Entry 7WTO (electron microscopy, 3.50 A resolution); this record covers chains C2 and SX of the 16 polymer chains in the assembly.

Chain C2:
Molecule: 18S rRNA
From: Saccharomyces cerevisiae
Sequence (1800 nucleotides; each row starts with the number of its first residue):
     1 UAUCUGGUUG AUCCUGCCAG UAGUCAUAUG CUUGUCUCAA AGAUUAAGCC AUGCAUGUCU
    61 AAGUAUAAGC AAUUUAUACA GUGAAACUGC GAAUGGCUCA UUAAAUCAGU UAUCGUUUAU
   121 UUGAUAGUUC CUUUACUACA UGGUAUAACU GUGGUAAUUC UAGAGCUAAU ACAUGCUUAA
   181 AAUCUCGACC CUUUGGAAGA GAUGUAUUUA UUAGAUAAAA AAUCAAUGUC UUCGGACUCU
   241 UUGAUGAUUC AUAAUAACUU UUCGAAUCGC AUGGCCUUGU GCUGGCGAUG GUUCAUUCAA
   301 AUUUCUGCCC UAUCAACUUU CGAUGGUAGG AUAGUGGCCU ACCAUGGUUU CAACGGGUAA
   361 CGGGGAAUAA GGGUUCGAUU CCGGAGAGGG AGCCUGAGAA ACGGCUACCA CAUCCAAGGA
   421 AGGCAGCAGG CGCGCAAAUU ACCCAAUCCU AAUUCAGGGA GGUAGUGACA AUAAAUAACG
   481 AUACAGGGCC CAUUCGGGUC UUGUAAUUGG AAUGAGUACA AUGUAAAUAC CUUAACGAGG
   541 AACAAUUGGA GGGCAAGUCU GGUGCCAGCA GCCGCGGUAA UUCCAGCUCC AAUAGCGUAU
   601 AUUAAAGUUG UUGCAGUUAA AAAGCUCGUA GUUGAACUUU GGGCCCGGUU GGCCGGUCCG
   661 AUUUUUUCGU GUACUGGAUU UCCAACGGGG CCUUUCCUUC UGGCUAACCU UGAGUCCUUG
   721 UGGCUCUUGG CGAACCAGGA CUUUUACUUU GAAAAAAUUA GAGUGUUCAA AGCAGGCGUA
   781 UUGCUCGAAU AUAUUAGCAU GGAAUAAUAG AAUAGGACGU UUGGUUCUAU UUUGUUGGUU
   841 UCUAGGACCA UCGUAAUGAU UAAUAGGGAC GGUCGGGGGC AUCAGUAUUC AAUUGUCAGA
   901 GGUGAAAUUC UUGGAUUUAU UGAAGACUAA CUACUGCGAA AGCAUUUGCC AAGGACGUUU
   961 UCAUUAAUCA AGAACGAAAG UUAGGGGAUC GAAGAUGAUC AGAUACCGUC GUAGUCUUAA
  1021 CCAUAAACUA UGCCGACUAG GGAUCGGGUG GUGUUUUUUU AAUGACCCAC UCGGCACCUU
  1081 ACGAGAAAUC AAAGUCUUUG GGUUCUGGGG GGAGUAUGGU CGCAAGGCUG AAACUUAAAG
  1141 GAAUUGACGG AAGGGCACCA CCAGGAGUGG AGCCUGCGGC UUAAUUUGAC UCAACACGGG
  1201 GAAACUCACC AGGUCCAGAC ACAAUAAGGA UUGACAGAUU GAGAGCUCUU UCUUGAUUUU
  1261 GUGGGUGGUG GUGCAUGGCC GUUCUUAGUU GGUGGAGUGA UUUGUCUGCU UAAUUGCGAU
  1321 AACGAACGAG ACCUUAACCU ACUAAAUAGU GGUGCUAGCA UUUGCUGGUU AUCCACUUCU
  1381 UAGAGGGACU AUCGGUUUCA AGCCGAUGGA AGUUUGAGGC AAUAACAGGU CUGUGAUGCC
  1441 CUUAGACGUU CUGGGCCGCA CGCGCGCUAC ACUGACGGAG CCAGCGAGUC UAACCUUGGC
  1501 CGAGAGGUCU UGGUAAUCUU GUGAAACUCC GUCGUGCUGG GGAUAGAGCA UUGUAAUUAU
  1561 UGCUCUUCAA CGAGGAAUUC CUAGUAAGCG CAAGUCAUCA GCUUGCGUUG AUUACGUCCC
  1621 UGCCCUUUGU ACACACCGCC CGUCGCUAGU ACCGAUUGAA UGGCUUAGUG AGGCCUCAGG
  1681 AUCUGCUUAG AGAAGGGGGC AACUCCAUCU CAGAGCGGAG AAUUUGGACA AACUUGGUCA
  1741 UUUAGAGGAA CUAAAAGUCG UAACAAGGUU UCCGUAGGUG AACCUGCGGA AGGAUCAUUA
Disordered / not traced: 73-75, 133-135, 489-498, 651-683, 707-732, 1147-1634, 1639-1643, 1687-1711, 1759-1765

Chain SX:
Protein: 40S ribosomal protein S23-A
From: Saccharomyces cerevisiae
Reference sequence: P0CX29 (RS23A_YEAST); residue numbers follow UniProt; this construct covers 1-145
Amino-acid sequence (145 residues; each row starts with the number of its first residue):
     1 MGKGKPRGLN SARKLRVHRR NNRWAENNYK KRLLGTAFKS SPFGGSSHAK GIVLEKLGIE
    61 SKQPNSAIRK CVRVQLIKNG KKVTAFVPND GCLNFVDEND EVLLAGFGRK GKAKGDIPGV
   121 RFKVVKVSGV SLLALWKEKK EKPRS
Disordered / not traced: 1
UniProt features mapped onto this chain:
  - modified residue: Pro64 (3,4-dihydroxyproline)
  - cross-link: Lys56 (Glycyl lysine isopeptide (Lys-Gly) (interchain with G-Cter in ubiquitin))
  - mutagenesis: Pro64 (P64A: Lethal mutation), Asn65 (N65A: Lethal mutation)

Chain C2 / chain SX interface:
Contacting residue pairs - 88 pairs, chain C2 then chain SX:
  A19(C2) - Arg109(SX)  sugar contact
  A28(C2) - His48(SX)  hydrogen bond to the base
  U29(C2) - Val125(SX)  sugar contact
  U29(C2) - Lys126(SX)  hydrogen bond to the phosphate
  G30(C2) - Lys126(SX)  salt bridge to the phosphate
  G30(C2) - Ser131(SX)  phosphate contact
  C31(C2) - Ala134(SX)  sugar contact
  C31(C2) - Lys139(SX)  hydrogen bond to the phosphate
  C31(C2) - Lys140(SX)  salt bridge to the phosphate
  U32(C2) - Lys139(SX)  salt bridge to the phosphate
  C310(C2) - Arg20(SX)  phosphate contact
  C310(C2) - Trp24(SX)  hydrogen bond to the phosphate
  C310(C2) - Tyr29(SX)  sugar contact
  U311(C2) - Arg20(SX)  salt bridge to the phosphate
  U311(C2) - Trp24(SX)  hydrogen bond to the phosphate
  C351(C2) - Arg13(SX)  hydrogen bond to the sugar
  A359(C2) - Phe38(SX)  sugar contact
  A359(C2) - Lys39(SX)  base contact
  U375(C2) - Arg32(SX)  salt bridge to the phosphate
  G434(C2) - Lys78(SX)  phosphate contact
  C435(C2) - Ser46(SX)  base contact
  C435(C2) - His48(SX)  sugar contact
  C435(C2) - Ala49(SX)  phosphate contact
  C435(C2) - Lys50(SX)  hydrogen bond to the phosphate
  G564(C2) - Asn65(SX)  base contact
  C565(C2) - Asn65(SX)  sugar contact
  A579(C2) - Lys62(SX)  base contact
  A580(C2) - Asn65(SX)  phosphate contact
  U581(C2) - Lys62(SX)  base contact
  U581(C2) - Arg69(SX)  hydrogen bond to the sugar
  U581(C2) - Asp116(SX)  base contact
  U582(C2) - Arg69(SX)  salt bridge to the phosphate
  C583(C2) - Ala67(SX)  phosphate contact
  A585(C2) - Trp136(SX)  phosphate contact
  U598(C2) - Lys123(SX)  hydrogen bond to the sugar
  A599(C2) - Ser47(SX)  hydrogen bond to the sugar
  A599(C2) - Ala105(SX)  sugar contact
  A599(C2) - Gly106(SX)  hydrogen bond to the sugar
  A599(C2) - Phe107(SX)  phosphate contact
  A599(C2) - Gly108(SX)  phosphate contact
  U600(C2) - Ser47(SX)  sugar contact
  U600(C2) - Gly108(SX)  phosphate contact
  U600(C2) - Lys110(SX)  phosphate contact
  A601(C2) - Lys110(SX)  salt bridge to the phosphate
  U602(C2) - Asn28(SX)  phosphate contact
  U602(C2) - Arg32(SX)  salt bridge to the phosphate
  U602(C2) - Lys110(SX)  salt bridge to the phosphate
  U609(C2) - Arg19(SX)  base contact
  U609(C2) - Asn22(SX)  base contact
  U609(C2) - Arg23(SX)  hydrogen bond to the sugar
  U609(C2) - Ala25(SX)  base contact
  U609(C2) - Glu26(SX)  hydrogen bond to the base
  G610(C2) - Lys5(SX)  phosphate contact
  G610(C2) - Arg19(SX)  base contact
  G610(C2) - Asn22(SX)  base contact
  U611(C2) - Lys5(SX)  salt bridge to the phosphate
  U611(C2) - Arg19(SX)  salt bridge to the phosphate
  U612(C2) - Lys5(SX)  salt bridge to the phosphate
  C614(C2) - Lys3(SX)  salt bridge to the phosphate
  C614(C2) - Lys5(SX)  salt bridge to the phosphate
  U632(C2) - Asn10(SX)  sugar contact
  U632(C2) - Ser11(SX)  sugar contact
  U633(C2) - Gly8(SX)  phosphate contact
  U633(C2) - Leu9(SX)  hydrogen bond to the phosphate
  U633(C2) - Asn10(SX)  hydrogen bond to the phosphate
  G1100(C2) - Arg7(SX)  hydrogen bond to the sugar
  G1101(C2) - Arg7(SX)  salt bridge to the phosphate
  G1102(C2) - Arg7(SX)  salt bridge to the phosphate
  U1103(C2) - Gly2(SX)  base contact
  U1103(C2) - Gly4(SX)  hydrogen bond to the base
  U1103(C2) - Pro6(SX)  phosphate contact
  U1103(C2) - Arg7(SX)  hydrogen bond to the phosphate
  U1103(C2) - Gly8(SX)  hydrogen bond to the phosphate
  U1104(C2) - Gly4(SX)  base contact
  U1104(C2) - Pro6(SX)  phosphate contact
  U1104(C2) - Lys14(SX)  phosphate contact
  C1105(C2) - Gly4(SX)  hydrogen bond to the base
  C1105(C2) - Lys14(SX)  salt bridge to the phosphate
  G1108(C2) - Asn22(SX)  base contact
  G1108(C2) - Ala25(SX)  base contact
  G1109(C2) - Asn27(SX)  phosphate contact
  A1132(C2) - Lys30(SX)  salt bridge to the phosphate
  A1133(C2) - Thr36(SX)  phosphate contact
  A1133(C2) - Ser40(SX)  sugar contact
  C1134(C2) - Ser40(SX)  phosphate contact
  U1135(C2) - Arg121(SX)  salt bridge to the phosphate
  U1136(C2) - Arg121(SX)  salt bridge to the phosphate
  A1137(C2) - Lys112(SX)  salt bridge to the phosphate
Other interface residues (no listed pair), chain C2 (62 interface residues in all): C18, G20, C309, C376, U547, G548, U578, U603, G613, A615, G616, U1106, G1107, U1650, A1755
Other interface residues (no listed pair), chain SX (73 interface residues in all): Leu15, His18, Asn21, Lys31, Leu33, Pro42, Gly45, Gln63, Ser66, Ile77, Lys82, Leu103, Lys114, Pro118, Gly119, Val130, Leu133, Lys137

In short:
62 residues of chain C2 face 73 of chain SX across their interface; the contacts include 20 hydrogen bonds and
21 salt bridges. Polar pairs include A28(C2)-His48(SX), U609(C2)-Glu26(SX) and U1103(C2)-Gly4(SX). From
UniProt: 2 mutagenesis sites on chain SX.
Here chain C2 is 18S rRNA and chain SX is 40S ribosomal protein S23-A, both from Saccharomyces cerevisiae.
Entry 7WTO (Cryo-EM structure of a yeast pre-40S ribosomal subunit - State Tsr1-1 (without Rps2)) was
determined by electron microscopy together with 7WTN, 7WTP, 7WTQ and 7WTR from the same study.
